9ES9 - chains A and B of the 18 polymer chains in the assembly; structure by electron microscopy, 2.33 A resolution.

Chain A:
Name: Cytochrome b6
Organism: Spinacia oleracea
UniProtKB: P00165 (CYB6_SPIOL); residues 1-215 here = UniProt positions 1-215
Sequence (215 residues; numbered 1 to 215; the number before each row is that of its first residue):
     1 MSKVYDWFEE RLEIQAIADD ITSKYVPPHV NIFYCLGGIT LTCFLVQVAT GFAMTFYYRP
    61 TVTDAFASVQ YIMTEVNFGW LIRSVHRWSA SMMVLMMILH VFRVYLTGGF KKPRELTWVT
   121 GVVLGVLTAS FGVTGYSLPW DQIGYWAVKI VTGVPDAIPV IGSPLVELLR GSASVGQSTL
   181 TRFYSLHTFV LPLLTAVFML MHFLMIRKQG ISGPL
Disordered / not traced: 1
Covalent attachments: heme c (HEC) linked to C35
Metal / ion sites: heme Fe site 1: H86, H187; heme Fe site 2: H100, H202
Small-molecule neighbours:
  - beta-carotene (BCR): I32, F33, I39, M96, L99
  - BNT (2,5-dibromo-3-isopropyl-6-methylbenzo-1,4-quinone): A147, I150, V151
  - chlorophyll a (CLA): M97, I98, F102, Y105, G125, V126, A129
  - heme c (HEC): V30, N31, Y34, G38, L41, T42, F203, I206, R207, G210, I211
  - heme (HEM), molecule 1: Y34, G37, G38, T40, L41, M93, M97, H100, V101, R103, V104, G109, R114, T117, W118, G121, V122, L124, M199, H202, F203, I206, G210, I211, S212
  - heme (HEM), molecule 2: F44, Q47, V48, G51, F52, M54, T55, Y58, V69, R83, H86, R87, A90, M93, T128, F131, G132, G135, L138, P139, H187, T188, P192
From the paper describing this entry:
  - conformationally variable residues (side-chain flip): Y136
  - catalytic residues: D20, R207 (proposed by the authors, not directly observed)

Chain B:
Name: Cytochrome b6-f complex subunit 4
Organism: Spinacia oleracea
UniProtKB: P00166 (PETD_SPIOL); residue numbers follow UniProt; this construct covers 1-160
Sequence (160 residues; numbered 1 to 160; the number before each row is that of its first residue):
     1 MGVTKKPDLN DPVLRAKLAK GMGHNYYGEP AWPNDLLYIF PVVILGTIAC NVGLAVLEPS
    61 MIGEPADPFA TPLEILPEWY FFPVFQILRT VPNKLLGVLL MASVPAGLLT VPFLENVNKF
   121 QNPFRRPVAT TVFLVGTVVA LWLGIGATLP IDKSLTLGLF
Disordered / not traced: 1
Small-molecule neighbours:
  - BNT (2,5-dibromo-3-isopropyl-6-methylbenzo-1,4-quinone): I75, L76, P77, F81, V84, F85, L88
  - chlorophyll a (CLA): Y80, P83, V84, M101, V104, P105, L108, V111, V132, F133, G136, V139, A140
  - heme c (HEC): N25, I39, F40, V43, I44
From the paper describing this entry:
  - catalytic residues: D35 (proposed by the authors, not directly observed)

Chain A / chain B interface:
Pairs across the interface (83; chain A residue first):
  K24(A) with N25(B); P30(B); A31(B), hydrogen bond (backbone-backbone)
  Y25(A) with K5(B); N25(B), hydrogen bond (backbone-backbone); Y26(B); Y27(B); G28(B); E29(B); P30(B)
  V26(A) with Y27(B); G28(B); E29(B), hydrogen bond (backbone-backbone)
  P27(A) with H24(B); Y27(B)
  I39(A) with V43(B), hydrophobic
  F66(A) with I62(B), hydrophobic; G63(B); E64(B); P65(B)
  R83(A) with S60(B), hydrogen bond; M61(B)
  S84(A) with A55(B); P59(B); S60(B)
  V85(A) with A55(B), hydrophobic
  R87(A) with E78(B), salt bridge
  W88(A) with L54(B); A55(B); E58(B), hydrogen bond (side chain-backbone)
  S91(A) with W79(B)
  M92(A) with N51(B)
  F102(A) with F133(B), hydrophobic
  Y105(A) with E115(B), hydrogen bond; R126(B), hydrogen bond (backbone-side chain); A129(B), hydrogen bond (side chain-backbone); F133(B), hydrophobic
  L106(A) with P123(B); R126(B)
  T107(A) with Q121(B), hydrogen bond (backbone-side chain)
  G108(A) with R126(B)
  F110(A) with P112(B), hydrophobic; E115(B); R126(B)
  K111(A) with E115(B); N118(B), hydrogen bond (side chain-backbone); F120(B), hydrogen bond (side chain-backbone); R126(B)
  P113(A) with K20(B); M22(B), hydrophobic
  R114(A) with G21(B), hydrogen bond (side chain-backbone)
  E115(A) with N116(B), hydrogen bond
  W118(A) with L108(B), hydrogen bond (side chain-backbone); P112(B)
  V122(A) with L109(B), hydrophobic
  G132(A) with Y80(B)
  V133(A) with F81(B), hydrophobic
  Y136(A) with E78(B)
  W140(A) with A66(B)
  D141(A) with E64(B); A66(B)
  Q142(A) with E64(B), hydrogen bond (backbone-backbone); P65(B); A66(B); D67(B), hydrogen bond (side chain-backbone); A70(B), hydrogen bond (side chain-backbone)
  Y145(A) with A66(B), hydrophobic; P68(B)
  W146(A) with D67(B); P68(B); A70(B), hydrogen bond (side chain-backbone); T71(B); P72(B); I75(B), hydrophobic
  A157(A) with L95(B)
  Q209(A) with M22(B)
  I211(A) with H24(B)
  G213(A) with H24(B); Q121(B), hydrogen bond (backbone-side chain)
  P214(A) with H24(B); Q121(B)
  L215(A) with N122(B), hydrogen bond (backbone-side chain); R125(B), hydrogen bond (backbone-side chain)
Interface residues without a listed pair, chain A (60 interface residues in all): I21, T22, S23, P28, T42, C43, Q70, M73, W80, L81, S89, V94, L95, I98, K112, V119, A129, I143, V154, G210, S212
Interface residues without a listed pair, chain B (62 interface residues in all): W32, D35, I44, T47, V56, L76, K94, V98, P105, V111, F113, K119

Summary:
Chain A and chain B form an interface of 60 and 62 residues respectively; the contacts include 21 hydrogen
bonds and 1 salt bridge. Polar pairs include R87(A)-E78(B), R83(A)-S60(B) and W88(A)-E58(B). Compound BNT and
chlorophyll a are bound between chain A and chain B. The paper reports catalytic residues D20(A), R207(A) and
D35(B); conformational variability at Y136(A).
Here chain A is Cytochrome b6 and chain B is Cytochrome b6-f complex subunit 4, both from Spinacia oleracea.
Entry 9ES9 (Cryo-EM structure of Spinacia oleracea cytochrome b6f complex with inhibitor DBMIB bound at
plastoquinol oxidation site) was determined by electron microscopy (same publication as 9ES7 and 9ES8).
